Entry 7N0B (electron microscopy, 3.90 A resolution); this record covers chains B and T of the 4 polymer chains in the assembly.

== Chain B ==
Protein: Proofreading exoribonuclease
Source organism: Severe acute respiratory syndrome coronavirus 2
Notes: EC 3.1.13.-
Reference sequence: P0DTD1 (R1AB_SARS2); residues 1-527 here correspond to UniProt positions 5926-6452 (UniProt number = residue number + 5925)
Amino-acid sequence (527 residues; row label = number of the first residue in the row):
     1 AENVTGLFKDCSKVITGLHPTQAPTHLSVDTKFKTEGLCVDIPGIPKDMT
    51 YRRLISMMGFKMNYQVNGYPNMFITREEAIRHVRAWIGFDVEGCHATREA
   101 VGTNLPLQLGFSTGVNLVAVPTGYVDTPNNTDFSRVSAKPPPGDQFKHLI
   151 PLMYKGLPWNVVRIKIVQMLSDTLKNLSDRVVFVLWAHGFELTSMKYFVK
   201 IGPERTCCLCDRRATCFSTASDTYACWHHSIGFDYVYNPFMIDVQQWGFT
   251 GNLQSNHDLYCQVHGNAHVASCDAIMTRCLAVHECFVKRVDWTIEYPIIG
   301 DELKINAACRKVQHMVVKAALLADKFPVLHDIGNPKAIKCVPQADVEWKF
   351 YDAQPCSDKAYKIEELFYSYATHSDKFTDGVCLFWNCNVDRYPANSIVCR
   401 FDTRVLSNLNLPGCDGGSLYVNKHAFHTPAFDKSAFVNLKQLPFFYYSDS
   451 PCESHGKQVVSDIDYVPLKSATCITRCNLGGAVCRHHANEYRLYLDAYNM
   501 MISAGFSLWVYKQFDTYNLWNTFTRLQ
Disordered / not traced: 1, 455-464, 524-527
UniProt features mapped onto this chain:
  - region: Cys414 to Thr428 (GpppA-binding)
  - active site: Asp90, Glu92, Glu191, His268, Asp273
  - binding site (Mg(2+)): Asp90, Glu92, Glu191, His268, Asp273
  - binding site (Zn(2+)): Cys207, Cys210, Cys226, His229, His257, Cys261, His264, Cys279, Cys452, Cys477, Cys484, His487
  - binding site (S-adenosyl-L-methionine): Asp331 to Ala337
  - site: Gln527 (Cleavage)
Ion coordination: Ca2+ site 1: Asp90, Glu92, Asp273 (shared with 1 residue of chain D); Ca2+ site 2: Asp90, Glu191 (shared with 2 residues of chain D); Zn2+ site 1: Cys207, Cys210, Cys226, His229; Zn2+ site 2: His257, Cys261, His264, Cys279; Zn2+ site 3: Cys452, Cys484, His487
What the authors report for this chain:
  - Ca2+ coordination: Asp90, Glu92, Glu191, Asp273
  - catalytic residues: Asp90, Glu92, Glu191, Asp273
  - catalytic residues: His268 (citing earlier work)
  - specificity-determining residues: His95 (proposed by the authors, not directly observed)

== Chain T ==
Molecule: 38-nt RNA strand
Sequence (38 nucleotides; row label = number of the first residue in the row):
     1 GGGGAUGUGAUUUUAAUAGCUUCUUAGGAGAAUGACUU
Disordered / not traced: 1-4, 25-38

== Chain B / chain T interface ==
Residue-residue contacts (10; chain B residue first):
  Gly6(B) - G9(T)  phosphate contact
  Lys9(B) - U8(T)  salt bridge to the phosphate
  Lys9(B) - G9(T)  salt bridge to the phosphate
  Lys13(B) - A5(T)  sugar contact
  Lys13(B) - U6(T)  base contact
  Met58(B) - U8(T)  sugar contact
  His95(B) - G7(T)  sugar contact
  Gly102(B) - U8(T)  phosphate contact
  Asn104(B) - G7(T)  hydrogen bond to the base
  Asn104(B) - U8(T)  sugar contact
Also at the interface, not in a pair above, chain B (10 interface residues in all): Val101, Thr103, Lys139

== In short ==
Chain B and chain T form an interface of 10 and 5 residues respectively, with 1 hydrogen bond and 2 salt
bridges. Polar pairs include Asn104(B)-G7(T), Lys9(B)-U8(T) and Lys9(B)-G9(T). The paper reports catalytic
residues Asp90(B), Glu92(B) and Glu191(B) among others; Ca2+ coordination by Asp90(B), Glu92(B) and Glu191(B)
among others.
Here chain B is Proofreading exoribonuclease (Severe acute respiratory syndrome coronavirus 2) and chain T is
a 38-nt RNA strand. Entry 7N0B (Cryo-EM structure of SARS-CoV-2 nsp10-nsp14 (WT)-RNA complex) was determined
by electron microscopy (same publication as 7N0C and 7N0D).
